3DS0 - chains A and T; structure by X-ray diffraction, 1.60 A resolution.

Chain A:
Molecule: HIV-1 capsid protein
Source organism: Human immunodeficiency virus 1
Notes: fragment: C-terminal domain, residues 278-363
UniProtKB: Q72497 (Q72497_9HIV1); residues 146-231 here correspond to UniProt positions 278-363 (UniProt number = residue number + 132)
Sequence (86 residues; numbered 146 to 231; the number before each row is that of its first residue):
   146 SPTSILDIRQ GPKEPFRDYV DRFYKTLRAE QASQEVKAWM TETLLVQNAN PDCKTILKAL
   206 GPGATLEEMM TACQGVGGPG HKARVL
Disordered / not traced: 146, 229-231
Sequence notes: engineered mutation Ala183 (Asn315 in Q72497)

Chain T:
Molecule: Peptide inhibitor of capsid assembly
Sequence (12 residues; each row starts with the number of its first residue):
     1 ITFEDLLDYY GP

Interface between chain A and chain T:
Pairs across the interface (26; chain A residue first):
  Arg162(A) - Tyr10(T)
  Val165(A) - Leu6(T)  hydrophobic
  Val165(A) - Tyr10(T)
  Asp166(A) - Tyr10(T)  hydrogen bond (backbone-side chain)
  Tyr169(A) - Leu6(T)  hydrophobic
  Tyr169(A) - Leu7(T)
  Tyr169(A) - Tyr10(T)  hydrophobic
  Leu172(A) - Phe3(T)  hydrophobic
  Arg173(A) - Phe3(T)
  Gln179(A) - Phe3(T)
  Lys182(A) - Phe3(T)
  Ala183(A) - Phe3(T)
  Thr186(A) - Ile1(T)
  Thr186(A) - Thr2(T)
  Thr186(A) - Phe3(T)
  Thr186(A) - Leu6(T)
  Glu187(A) - Ile1(T)  hydrogen bond (backbone-backbone)
  Glu187(A) - Thr2(T)
  Leu190(A) - Ile1(T)  hydrophobic
  Ala209(A) - Ile1(T)
  Leu211(A) - Ile1(T)  hydrophobic
  Leu211(A) - Leu6(T)  hydrophobic
  Leu211(A) - Tyr9(T)  hydrophobic
  Glu212(A) - Tyr9(T)
  Met214(A) - Ile1(T)  hydrophobic
  Met215(A) - Tyr9(T)
Interface residues without a listed pair, chain A (19 interface residues in all): Phe168, Thr210

In short:
19 residues of chain A and 7 residues of chain T are in contact, with 2 hydrogen bonds. Polar contacts include
Asp166(A)-Tyr10(T) and Glu187(A)-Ile1(T).
Chain A is HIV-1 capsid protein (Human immunodeficiency virus 1) and chain T is Peptide inhibitor of capsid
assembly; the structure, HIV-1 capsid C-terminal domain mutant (N183A) in complex with an inhibitor of
particle assembly (CAI), was determined by X-ray diffraction together with 3DS1, 3DS3 and 3DS4 from the same
study.
